PDB entry 5BQQ | X-ray diffraction, 1.54 A resolution | chains B and F of the 12 polymer chains in the assembly

[Chain B (and F)]
Molecule: Insulin
Notes: chain F of this document is another copy of the same molecule, construct and numbering; everything in this record applies to it too
UniProt: P01308 (INS_HUMAN); residues 1-28 here correspond to UniProt positions 25-52 (UniProt number = residue number + 24)
Sequence (30 residues; numbered 1 to 30; the number before each row is that of its first residue):
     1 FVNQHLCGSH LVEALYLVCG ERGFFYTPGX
Unresolved in the structure: 28-30 (chain F: fully traced)
Differences from the reference sequence: engineered mutation T27 (Thr51 in P01308); expression tag (29-30)
Modified residues: T27 (norvaline; NVA); HIX (3-(1H-1,2,3-triazol-5-yl)-L-alanine) at position 30
Ion coordination: Zn2+: H10 (shared with H10(F) of chain F; 1 residue of chain J)
Ligand contacts: phenol (IPH): C7, H10, L11, A14

[How chain B and chain F interact]
Contacting residue pairs - 7 pairs, chain B then chain F:
  N3(B) - F1(F)
  N3(B) - N3(F)  hydrogen bond
  N3(B) - L6(F)
  C7(B) - V2(F)  hydrophobic
  H10(B) - L6(F)
  H10(B) - S9(F)
  H10(B) - H10(F)  hydrogen bond
Also at the interface, not in a pair above, chain B (4 interface residues in all): Q4

[Summary]
4 residues of chain B face 6 of chain F across their interface; the contacts include 2 hydrogen bonds. Polar
pairs include N3(B)-N3(F) and H10(B)-H10(F). Ligands of chain B: phenol.
Chain B and chain F are both Insulin; the structure, Human insulin with intra-chain chemical crosslink between
modified B27 and B30, was determined by X-ray diffraction (same publication as 5BOQ and 5BPO).
